Entry 6VOO (electron microscopy, 3.05 A resolution); this record covers chains C and d of the 9 polymer chains in the assembly.

# Chain C
Molecule: ATP synthase subunit alpha, chloroplastic
Source organism: Spinacia oleracea
Notes: EC 7.1.2.2
UniProtKB: P06450 (ATPA_SPIOL); numbering as in UniProt (aligned over 1-507)
Chain sequence (507 residues; numbered 1 to 507; the number before each row is that of its first residue):
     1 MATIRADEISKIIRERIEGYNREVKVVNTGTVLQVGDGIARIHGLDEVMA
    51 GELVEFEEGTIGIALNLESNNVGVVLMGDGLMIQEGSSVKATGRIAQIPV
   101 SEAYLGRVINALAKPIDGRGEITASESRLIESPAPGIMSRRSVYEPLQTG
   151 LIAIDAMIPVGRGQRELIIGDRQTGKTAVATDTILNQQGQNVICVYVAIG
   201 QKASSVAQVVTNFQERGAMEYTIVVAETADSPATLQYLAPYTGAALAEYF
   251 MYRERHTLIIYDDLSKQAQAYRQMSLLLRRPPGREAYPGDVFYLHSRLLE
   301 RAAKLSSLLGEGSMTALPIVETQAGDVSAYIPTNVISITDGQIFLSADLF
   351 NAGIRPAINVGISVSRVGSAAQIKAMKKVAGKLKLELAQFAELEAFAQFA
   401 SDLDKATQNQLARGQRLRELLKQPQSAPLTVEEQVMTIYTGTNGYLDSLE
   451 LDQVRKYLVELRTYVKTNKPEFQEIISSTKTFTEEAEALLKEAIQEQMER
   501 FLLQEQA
Disordered / not traced: 1-4, 505-507
Small-molecule neighbours: ATP (adenosine-5'-triphosphate): Asp171, Arg172, Gln173, Thr174, Gly175, Lys176, Thr177, Ala178, Phe350, Arg355, Pro356, Gln423, Pro424, Gln425
Swiss-Prot annotation at these positions:
  - binding site (ATP): Gly170 to Thr177
  - site: Ser363 (Required for activity)
What the authors report for this chain:
  - binding site for ATP: Arg366
  - binding site for tentoxin: Ile63, Leu65, Val75, Glu131, Arg297

# Chain d
Molecule: ATP synthase delta chain, chloroplastic
Source organism: Spinacia oleracea
UniProtKB: P11402 (ATPD_SPIOL); residue numbers follow UniProt; this construct covers 1-257
Chain sequence (257 residues; numbered 1 to 257; the number before each row is that of its first residue):
     1 MAALQNPVALQSRTTTAVAALSTSSTTSTPKPFSLSFSSSTATFNPLRLK
    51 ILTASKLTAKPRGGALGTRMVDSTASRYASALADVADVTGTLEATNSDVE
   101 KLIRIFSEEPVYYFFANPVISIDNKRSVLDEIITTSGLQPHTANFINILI
   151 DSERINLVKEILNEFEDVFNKITGTEVAVVTSVVKLENDHLAQIAKGVQK
   201 ITGAKNVRIKTVIDPSLVAGFTIRYGNEGSKLVDMSVKKQLEEIAAQLEM
   251 DDVTLAV
Disordered / not traced: 1-71, 251-257

# How chain C and chain d interact
Contacting residue pairs (30; chain C residue first):
  Arg16(C) - Glu243(d)
  Arg16(C) - Ala246(d)
  Arg16(C) - Gln247(d)
  Tyr20(C) - Glu242(d)
  Tyr20(C) - Glu243(d)  hydrogen bond
  Arg22(C) - Met235(d)
  Arg22(C) - Lys238(d)
  Arg22(C) - Lys239(d)
  Glu23(C) - Lys238(d)  hydrogen bond (backbone-side chain)
  Val24(C) - Met235(d)  hydrophobic
  Lys25(C) - Leu232(d)
  Lys25(C) - Val233(d)
  Val26(C) - Tyr225(d)
  Val26(C) - Lys231(d)
  Val26(C) - Leu232(d)
  Val26(C) - Val233(d)  hydrophobic
  Val27(C) - Ser230(d)
  Val27(C) - Lys231(d)
  Val27(C) - Leu232(d)  hydrogen bond (backbone-backbone)
  Asn28(C) - Ser230(d)
  Thr29(C) - Arg224(d)
  Thr29(C) - Gly229(d)
  Thr29(C) - Ser230(d)  hydrogen bond (backbone-backbone)
  Thr29(C) - Leu232(d)
  Gly44(C) - Ser230(d)  hydrogen bond (backbone-side chain)
  Asp46(C) - Asn227(d)
  Asp46(C) - Ser230(d)
  Glu47(C) - Lys231(d)
  Asn70(C) - Asp72(d)
  Ser88(C) - Arg224(d)
Other interface residues (no listed pair), chain C (17 interface residues in all): His43, Ser69
Other interface residues (no listed pair), chain d (18 interface residues in all): Ser73, Glu228

# Overview
17 residues of chain C face 18 of chain d across their interface; the contacts include 5 hydrogen bonds. Among
the polar pairs are Tyr20(C)-Glu243(d), Glu23(C)-Lys238(d) and Gly44(C)-Ser230(d). Bound to chain C: ATP. The
paper reports a binding site for tentoxin at Ile63(C), Leu65(C) and Val75(C) among others; a binding site for
ATP at Arg366(C).
Here chain C is ATP synthase subunit alpha, chloroplastic and chain d is ATP synthase delta chain,
chloroplastic, both from Spinacia oleracea. Entry 6VOO (Chloroplast ATP synthase (R1, CF1)) was determined by
electron microscopy (same publication as 6VM1, 6VM4, 6VMB, 6VMD, 6VMG, 6VOF and 8 further entries).
